7V8R - chain A; structure by X-ray diffraction, 1.76 A resolution.

== Chain A ==
Molecule: Cyclohexanone Monooxygenase from Thermocrispum municipale
Source organism: Thermocrispum municipale
Notes: EC 1.14.13.22
UniProtKB: A0A1L1QK40 (A0A1L1QK40_9PSEU); numbering as in UniProt (aligned over 1-541)
Chain sequence (541 residues; each row starts with the number of its first residue):
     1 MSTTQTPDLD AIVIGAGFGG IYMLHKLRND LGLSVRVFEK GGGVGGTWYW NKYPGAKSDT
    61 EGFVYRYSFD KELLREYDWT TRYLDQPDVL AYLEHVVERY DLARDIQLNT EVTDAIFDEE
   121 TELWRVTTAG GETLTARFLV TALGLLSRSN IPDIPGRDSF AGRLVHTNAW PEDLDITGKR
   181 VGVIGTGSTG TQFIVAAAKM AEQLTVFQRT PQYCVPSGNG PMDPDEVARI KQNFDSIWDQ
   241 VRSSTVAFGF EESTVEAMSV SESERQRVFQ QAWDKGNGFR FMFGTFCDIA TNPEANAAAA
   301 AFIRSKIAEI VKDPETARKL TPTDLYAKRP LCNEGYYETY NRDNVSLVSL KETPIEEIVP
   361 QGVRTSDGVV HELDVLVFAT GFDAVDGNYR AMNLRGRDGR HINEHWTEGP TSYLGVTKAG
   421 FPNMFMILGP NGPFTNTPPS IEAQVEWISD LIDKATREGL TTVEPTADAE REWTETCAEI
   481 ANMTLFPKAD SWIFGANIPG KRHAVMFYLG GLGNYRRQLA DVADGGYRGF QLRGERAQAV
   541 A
Unresolved in the structure: 1-5, 535-541
Sequence notes: engineered mutation Thr437 (Leu in A0A1L1QK40)
Ion coordination: Na+ site 1 near Glu94 (its only coordinating residue here); Na+ site 2: Val181, Thr205; Na+ site 3: Ala489, Ser491
Ligand contacts:
  - FAD (flavin-adenine dinucleotide): Ile14, Gly15, Ala16, Gly17, Phe18, Gly19, Gly20, Phe38, Glu39, Lys40, Gly41, Gly45, Gly46, Thr47, Trp48, Trp50, Asn51, Tyr53, Ala56, Lys57, Ser58, Asp59, Thr60, Tyr65, Thr110, Glu111, Val112, Ala142, Leu143, Gly144, Leu146, Ser147, Thr189, Gln192, Arg329, Asn388, Met392, Leu428, Thr435, Asn436, Thr437, Ile441
  - NADP (NAP; NADP nicotinamide-adenine-dinucleotide phosphate): Tyr53, Lys57, Ser58, Asp59, Leu146, Asn150, Pro152, Ile184, Gly185, Thr186, Gly187, Ser188, Thr189, Gly190, Gln192, Arg209, Thr210, Arg329, Leu350, Ala379, Thr380, Gly381, Phe382, Ser491, Trp492

== Summary ==
Bound to chain A: flavin-adenine dinucleotide and NADP. Val181 and Thr205 form the Na+ site 2. Ala489 and
Ser491 coordinate Na+ site 3.
Chain A is Cyclohexanone Monooxygenase from Thermocrispum municipale (Thermocrispum municipale); the
structure, Crystal structure of cyclohexanone monooxygenase from T. municipale mutant L437T complexed with
NADP+ and FAD in ..., was determined by X-ray diffraction together with 7V8O and 7V8S from the same study.
